PDB entry 7NK9 | electron microscopy, 2.90 A resolution | chains M and N of the 14 polymer chains in the assembly

# Chain M (and N)
Protein: ATP synthase subunit c
From: Mycolicibacterium smegmatis (strain ATCC 700084 / mc(2)155)
Notes: chain N of this document is another copy of the same molecule, construct and numbering; everything in this record applies to it too
Reference sequence: A0R205 (A0R205_MYCS2); numbering as in UniProt (aligned over 1-86)
Amino-acid sequence (86 residues; row label = number of the first residue in the row):
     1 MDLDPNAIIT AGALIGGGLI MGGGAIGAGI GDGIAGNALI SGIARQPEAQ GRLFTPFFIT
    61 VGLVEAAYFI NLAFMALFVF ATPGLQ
Not modelled in the structure: 1-2
Reported in the primary citation:
  - catalytic residues: Glu-65 (proposed by the authors, not directly observed)

# How chain M and chain N interact
Pairs across the interface (78; chain M residue first):
  Leu-3(M) / Leu-3(N)
  Pro-5(M) / Ala-7(N)  hydrophobic
  Ile-8(M) / Ala-11(N)  hydrophobic
  Ile-9(M) / Ala-7(N)
  Ile-9(M) / Thr-10(N)
  Ile-9(M) / Leu-14(N)
  Gly-12(M) / Leu-14(N)
  Gly-12(M) / Ile-15(N)
  Ala-13(M) / Leu-14(N)
  Ile-15(M) / Ile-15(N)  hydrophobic
  Gly-16(M) / Leu-14(N)
  Gly-16(M) / Gly-18(N)
  Leu-19(M) / Ile-15(N)
  Leu-19(M) / Gly-18(N)
  Leu-19(M) / Leu-19(N)  hydrophobic
  Leu-19(M) / Gly-22(N)
  Ile-20(M) / Gly-18(N)
  Ile-20(M) / Met-21(N)  hydrophobic
  Gly-23(M) / Gly-22(N)
  Gly-23(M) / Ala-25(N)
  Gly-23(M) / Ile-26(N)
  Gly-24(M) / Ala-25(N)
  Ile-26(M) / Ile-26(N)  hydrophobic
  Gly-27(M) / Ala-25(N)
  Gly-27(M) / Ile-26(N)
  Gly-27(M) / Gly-29(N)
  Ile-30(M) / Ile-30(N)  hydrophobic
  Gly-31(M) / Gly-29(N)
  Gly-31(M) / Gly-33(N)
  Ile-34(M) / Gly-33(N)
  Ile-34(M) / Ile-34(N)  hydrophobic
  Ile-34(M) / Asn-37(N)
  Ala-35(M) / Ile-40(N)
  Ala-38(M) / Asn-37(N)
  Ala-38(M) / Ile-40(N)  hydrophobic
  Leu-39(M) / Ile-40(N)
  Gly-42(M) / Ala-44(N)
  Arg-45(M) / Arg-45(N)
  Gln-46(M) / Ala-44(N)  hydrogen bond (side chain-backbone)
  Gln-46(M) / Arg-45(N)  hydrogen bond
  Arg-52(M) / Ile-43(N)  hydrogen bond (side chain-backbone)
  Arg-52(M) / Ala-44(N)  hydrogen bond (side chain-backbone)
  Arg-52(M) / Pro-47(N)
  Leu-53(M) / Ile-40(N)
  Leu-53(M) / Ile-43(N)  hydrophobic
  Leu-53(M) / Ala-44(N)
  Pro-56(M) / Leu-39(N)  hydrophobic
  Pro-56(M) / Ile-43(N)  hydrophobic
  Phe-57(M) / Ile-40(N)  hydrophobic
  Ile-59(M) / Phe-54(N)  hydrophobic
  Thr-60(M) / Asp-32(N)
  Thr-60(M) / Gly-33(N)
  Thr-60(M) / Gly-36(N)
  Thr-60(M) / Ile-40(N)
  Leu-63(M) / Asp-32(N)
  Leu-63(M) / Val-61(N)  hydrophobic
  Val-64(M) / Gly-29(N)
  Val-64(M) / Asp-32(N)
  Val-64(M) / Gly-33(N)
  Ala-67(M) / Tyr-68(N)  hydrogen bond (backbone-side chain)
  Ile-70(M) / Tyr-68(N)
  Asn-71(M) / Met-21(N)  hydrogen bond (side chain-backbone)
  Asn-71(M) / Ala-25(N)
  Phe-74(M) / Leu-72(N)  hydrophobic
  Phe-74(M) / Met-75(N)  hydrophobic
  Leu-77(M) / Phe-80(N)  hydrophobic
  Phe-78(M) / Leu-14(N)
  Phe-78(M) / Gly-18(N)
  Phe-78(M) / Met-75(N)  hydrophobic
  Phe-78(M) / Val-79(N)  hydrophobic
  Thr-82(M) / Leu-14(N)
  Pro-83(M) / Thr-10(N)
  Pro-83(M) / Val-79(N)  hydrophobic
  Pro-83(M) / Phe-80(N)  hydrophobic
  Gly-84(M) / Thr-10(N)
  Gln-86(M) / Asp-4(N)  hydrogen bond
  Gln-86(M) / Asn-6(N)
  Gln-86(M) / Ala-7(N)
Interface residues without a listed pair, chain N (41 interface residues in all): Ile-8, Gly-17, Ala-28, Ser-41, Gln-46, Phe-57, Glu-65

# Overview
The chain M/chain N interface involves 41 residues from each chain, with 7 hydrogen bonds. Polar contacts
include Gln-46(M)/Ala-44(N), Gln-46(M)/Arg-45(N) and Arg-52(M)/Ile-43(N). The paper reports the catalytic
residue Glu-65(M).
Both chains are ATP synthase subunit c (Mycolicibacterium smegmatis (strain ATCC 700084 / mc(2)155)). Entry
7NK9 (Mycobacterium smegmatis ATP synthase Fo domain state 1) was determined by electron microscopy (same
publication as 7NJK, 7NJL, 7NJM, 7NJN, 7NJO, 7NJP and 20 further entries).
